6LX3 - chains B and C of the 6 polymer chains in the assembly; structure by electron microscopy, 3.15 A resolution.

[Chain B (and C)]
Name: Interleukin-2, Immunoglobulin heavy constant alpha 1
From: Homo sapiens
Notes: chain C of this document is another copy of the same molecule, construct and numbering; everything in this record applies to it too
Reference sequence: chimeric construct of P60568, P01876: residues 182-202 from P60568 (IL2_HUMAN) positions 1-21 (UniProt number = residue number - 181); residues 241-472 from P01876 positions 122-353 (UniProt number = residue number - 119)
Sequence (291 residues; numbered 182 to 472; the number before each row is that of its first residue):
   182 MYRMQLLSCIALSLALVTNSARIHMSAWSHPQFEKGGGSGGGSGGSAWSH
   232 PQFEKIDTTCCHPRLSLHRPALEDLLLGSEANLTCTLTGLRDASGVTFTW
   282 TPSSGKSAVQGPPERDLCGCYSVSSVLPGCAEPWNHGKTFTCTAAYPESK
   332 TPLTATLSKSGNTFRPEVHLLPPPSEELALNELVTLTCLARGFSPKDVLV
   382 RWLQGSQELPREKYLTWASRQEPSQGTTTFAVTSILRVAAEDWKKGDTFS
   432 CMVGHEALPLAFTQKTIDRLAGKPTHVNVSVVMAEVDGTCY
Disordered / not traced: 182-243, 282-285, 295-302, 453-456, 466-472 (chain C: 182-243, 274-277, 284-286, 298-300, 406-407, 465-472)
Construct notes: linker (203-240)
Swiss-Prot annotation at these positions:
  - glycosylation: N263 (N-linked (GlcNAc...) (complex) asparagine)
Cystine bridges: C266-C323, C369-C432

[Interface between chain B and chain C]
Contacting residue pairs - 5 pairs, chain B then chain C:
  V458(B) with M464(C), hydrophobic
  V462(B) with V460(C), hydrophobic; V462(C), hydrophobic
  M464(B) with V458(C), hydrophobic; V460(C), hydrophobic
Interface residues without a listed pair, chain B (4 interface residues in all): V460

[Summary]
Chain B and chain C each contribute 4 residues to their interface.
Both chains are Interleukin-2, Immunoglobulin heavy constant alpha 1 (Homo sapiens). Entry 6LX3 (Cryo-EM
structure of human secretory immunoglobulin A) was determined by electron microscopy (same publication as
6LXW).
